PDB entry 1TNJ | X-ray diffraction, 1.80 A resolution | chain A

[Chain A]
Molecule: Trypsin
Organism: Bos taurus
Notes: EC 3.4.21.4
Reference sequence: P00760 (TRY1_BOVIN); the construct lacks a stretch of the UniProt sequence and is renumbered around it, so the offset changes along the chain: 10-34 = UniProt 15-39; 37-67 = UniProt 40-70; 69-125 = UniProt 71-127; 127-130 = UniProt 128-131; 5 more segments
Amino-acid sequence (229 residues; each row starts with the number of its first residue; note: 10 numbers in that range are skipped by the numbering (no residue carries them; nothing is unmodelled there)):
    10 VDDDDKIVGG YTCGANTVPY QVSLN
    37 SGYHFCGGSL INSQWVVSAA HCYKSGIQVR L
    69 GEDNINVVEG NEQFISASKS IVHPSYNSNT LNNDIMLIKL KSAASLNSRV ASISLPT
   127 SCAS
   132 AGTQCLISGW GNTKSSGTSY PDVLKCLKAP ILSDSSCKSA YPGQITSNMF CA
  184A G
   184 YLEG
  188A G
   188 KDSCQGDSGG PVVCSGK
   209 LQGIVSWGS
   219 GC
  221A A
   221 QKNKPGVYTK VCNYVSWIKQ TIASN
Disordered / not traced: 10-15
Disulfides: Cys22-Cys157, Cys42-Cys58, Cys128-Cys232, Cys136-Cys201, Cys168-Cys182, Cys191-Cys220
Metal / ion sites: Ca2+: Glu70, Asn72, Val75, Glu80
Residues lining bound ligands: 2-phenylethylamine (PEA): Tyr172, Asp189, Ser190, Cys191, Gln192, Ser195, Val213, Trp215, Gly216, Ser217, Gly219, Cys220, Ala221A, Lys224, Pro225, Gly226, Val227

[Summary]
Chain A binds 2-phenylethylamine. The Ca2+ site is built by Glu70, Asn72, Val75 and Glu80.
Chain A is Trypsin (Bos taurus); the structure, Prediction of novel serine protease inhibitors, was determined
by X-ray diffraction (same publication as 1TNG, 1TNH, 1TNI, 1TNK and 1TNL).
